Entry 4AQX (X-ray diffraction, 2.20 A resolution); this record covers chains B and C of the 6 polymer chains in the assembly.

[Chain B]
Protein: DNA endonuclease I-crei
From: Chlamydomonas reinhardtii
Notes: EC 3.1.-.-
Reference sequence: P05725 (DNE1_CHLRE); residue numbers follow UniProt; this construct covers 2-153
Sequence (152 residues; row label = number of the first residue in the row):
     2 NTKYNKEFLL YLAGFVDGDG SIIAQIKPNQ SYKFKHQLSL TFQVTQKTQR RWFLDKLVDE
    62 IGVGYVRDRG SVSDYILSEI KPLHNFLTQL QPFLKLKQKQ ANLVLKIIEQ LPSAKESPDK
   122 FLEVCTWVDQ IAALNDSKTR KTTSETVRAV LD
Bound ions: Mg2+ site 1: Gly-19 (shared with 1 residue of chain A; DA514(C) of chain C; 1 residue of chain F); Mg2+ site 2: Asp-20 (shared with 1 residue of chain A; 1 residue of chain D; 1 residue of chain E)
UniProt features mapped onto this chain:
  - region (Interaction with DNA): Gln-26 to Gln-38, Gln-44 to Gln-47, Arg-68 to Arg-70, Ser-138 to Thr-143
  - binding site (Mg(2+)): Gly-19, Asp-20
  - mutagenesis: Asp-20 (D20A/L/N: Loss of catalytic activity. Reduced affinity for DNA), Gln-26 (Q26A/C: Alters the specificity of the endonuclease), Tyr-33 (Y33C/H/R: Alters the specificity of the endonuclease), Gln-44 (Q44A/C/T/V/W: Alters the specificity of the endonuclease), Gln-47 (Q47A/E/M: Loss of catalytic activity; Q47N: Strongly reduced affinity for DNA. No effect on catalytic activity), Arg-68 (R68A: Loss of activity), Lys-98 (K98A: Strongly reduced affinity for DNA. Increased catalytic activity; K98R: Strongly reduced affinity for DNA. No effect on catalytic activity), Ser-138 (S138A: Reduced affinity for DNA. No effect on catalytic activity. Reduced cleavage; when associated with M-139), Lys-139 (K139M: Reduced affinity for DNA. No effect on catalytic activity. Reduced cleavage; when associated with A-138), Lys-142 (K142G: Reduced affinity for DNA. No effect on catalytic activity. Reduced cleavage; when associated with G-143), Thr-143 (T143G: Reduced affinity for DNA. No effect on catalytic activity. Reduced cleavage; when associated with G-142)
What the authors report for this chain:
  - binding site for the 14-nt DNA strand: Val-73
  - mutagenesis - V73A (10-fold): increased catalytic activity on endogenous methylated locus
  - mutagenesis - V73A: unchanged catalytic activity on unmethylated extrachromosomal ADCY9t

[Chain C]
Molecule: 14-nt DNA strand
Sequence (14 nucleotides; row label = number of the first residue in the row):
   501 TCAAAACGTC GTGA
Bound ions: Mg2+ site 1: DA514 (shared with 1 residue of chain A; Asp-20(B) of chain B; 1 residue of chain D; 1 residue of chain E; 1 residue of chain F)

[Chain B / chain C interface]
Residue-residue contacts (25):
  Lys-28(B) with DA505(C), base contact; DA506(C), base contact
  Ser-32(B) with DT501(C), sugar contact; DC502(C), base contact
  Tyr-33(B) with DC502(C), phosphate contact; DA503(C), hydrogen bond to the base; DA504(C), base contact
  Lys-34(B) with DC502(C), hydrogen bond to the phosphate
  Gln-38(B) with DA503(C), base contact; DA504(C), hydrogen bond to the base
  Tyr-66(B) with DA505(C), phosphate contact
  Arg-68(B) with DC507(C), base contact; DG508(C), hydrogen bond to the base; DT509(C), base contact
  Arg-70(B) with DT509(C), hydrogen bond to the base
  Ser-79(B) with DA504(C), phosphate contact
  Glu-80(B) with DA504(C), phosphate contact
  Ile-81(B) with DA504(C), hydrogen bond to the phosphate
  Lys-116(B) with DC502(C), hydrogen bond to the phosphate; DA503(C), salt bridge to the phosphate
  Asp-137(B) with DG513(C), sugar contact
  Lys-139(B) with DG511(C), sugar contact; DT512(C), hydrogen bond to the phosphate; DG513(C), salt bridge to the phosphate
  Thr-140(B) with DC510(C), sugar contact
Interface residues without a listed pair, chain B (19 interface residues in all): Gly-19, Asp-20, Phe-35, Leu-112
Interface residues without a listed pair, chain C (14 interface residues in all): DA514

[Summary]
The interface between chain B and chain C involves 19 residues on one side and 14 on the other; the contacts
include 8 hydrogen bonds and 2 salt bridges. Polar contacts include Tyr-33(B)/DA503(C), Gln-38(B)/DA504(C) and
Arg-68(B)/DG508(C). From the paper: a binding site for the 14-nt DNA strand at Val-73(B); V73A of chain B
increases catalytic activity on endogenous methylated locus.
Here chain B is DNA endonuclease I-crei (Chlamydomonas reinhardtii) and chain C is a 14-nt DNA strand. Entry
4AQX (Crystal structure of I-CreI complexed with its target methylated at position plus 2 (in the b ...) was
determined by X-ray diffraction, deposited together with 4AQU.
